PDB entry 6DJ8 | X-ray diffraction, 2.05 A resolution | chains A and C of the 4 polymer chains in the assembly

Chain A:
Protein: Beta sliding clamp
Source organism: Borrelia burgdorferi (strain ATCC 35210 / B31 / CIP 102532 / DSM 4680)
UniProt: P33761 (DPO3B_BORBU); residues 1-385 here = UniProt positions 1-385
Sequence (393 residues; row label = number of the first residue in the row; numbers below 1 keep their minus sign (Met-7 is residue -7)):
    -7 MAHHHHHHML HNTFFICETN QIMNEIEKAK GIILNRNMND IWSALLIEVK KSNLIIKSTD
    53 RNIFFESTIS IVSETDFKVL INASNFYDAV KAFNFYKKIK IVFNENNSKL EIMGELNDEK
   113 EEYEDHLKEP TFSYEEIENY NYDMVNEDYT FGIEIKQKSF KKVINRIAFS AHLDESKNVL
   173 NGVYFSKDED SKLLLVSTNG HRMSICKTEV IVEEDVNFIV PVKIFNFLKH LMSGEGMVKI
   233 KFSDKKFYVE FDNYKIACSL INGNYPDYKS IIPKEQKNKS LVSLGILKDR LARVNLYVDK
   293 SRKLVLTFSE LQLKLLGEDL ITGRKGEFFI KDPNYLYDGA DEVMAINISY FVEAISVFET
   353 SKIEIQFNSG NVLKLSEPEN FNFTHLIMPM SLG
Not modelled in the structure: -7 to -1, 137-138
Construct notes: initiating methionine (-7); expression tag (-6 to 0)

Chain C:
Protein: Natural product peptide
Sequence (11 residues; each row starts with the number of its first residue):
     1 XVXXLXLVPX G
Modified residues: ACE (acetyl group) at position 1, MP8 ((4R)-4-methyl-L-proline) at position 3, NZC (N-methylidene-L-threonine) at position 4, MP8 ((4R)-4-methyl-L-proline) at position 6, MLU (N-methyl-D-leucine) at position 10; Val2, Val8 (N-methylvaline; MVA)

How chain A and chain C interact:
Pairs across the interface (26; chain A residue first):
  Thr190(A) with Leu5(C)
  Gly192(A) with NZC_4(C); Leu5(C), hydrogen bond (backbone-backbone); Leu7(C); Gly11(C)
  His193(A) with Val2(C); MP8_3(C); NZC_4(C); Leu5(C)
  Arg194(A) with Leu5(C)
  Met195(A) with Leu7(C), hydrophobic
  Asp259(A) with Val8(C)
  Ser262(A) with Val8(C)
  Ile263(A) with Leu5(C), hydrophobic; MP8_6(C); Leu7(C)
  Asn363(A) with MP8_6(C)
  Val364(A) with Leu5(C), hydrophobic
  Met380(A) with MP8_3(C); NZC_4(C); Leu5(C), hydrophobic; MP8_6(C)
  Pro381(A) with MP8_3(C)
  Met382(A) with ACE_1(C)
  Ser383(A) with ACE_1(C), hydrogen bond (backbone-backbone); MP8_3(C)
Also at the interface, not in a pair above, chain A (17 interface residues in all): Pro258, Tyr260, Ile379
Also at the interface, not in a pair above, chain C (10 interface residues in all): Pro9

Overview:
17 residues of chain A face 10 of chain C across their interface; the contacts include 2 hydrogen bonds. The
backbones hydrogen-bond at Gly192(A)-Leu5(C) and Ser383(A)-ACE_1(C).
Chain A is Beta sliding clamp (Borrelia burgdorferi (strain ATCC 35210 / B31 / CIP 102532 / DSM 4680)) and
chain C is Natural product peptide; the structure, Structure of DNA polymerase III subunit beta from Borrelia
burgdorferi in complex with a natural product, was determined by X-ray diffraction.
